6KZY - chains A and C of the 4 polymer chains in the assembly; structure by X-ray diffraction, 2.30 A resolution.

[Chain A (and C)]
Name: Ferritin
Source organism: Tegillarca granosa
Notes: EC 1.16.3.1; chain C of this document is another copy of the same molecule, construct and numbering; everything in this record applies to it too
UniProtKB: D3JCC5 (D3JCC5_TEGGR); numbering as in UniProt (aligned over 1-172)
Sequence (172 residues; each row starts with the number of its first residue):
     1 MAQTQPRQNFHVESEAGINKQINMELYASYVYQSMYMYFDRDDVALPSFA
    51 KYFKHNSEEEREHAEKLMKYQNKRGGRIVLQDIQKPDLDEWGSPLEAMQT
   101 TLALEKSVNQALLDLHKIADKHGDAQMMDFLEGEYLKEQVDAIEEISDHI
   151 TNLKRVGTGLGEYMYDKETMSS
Not modelled in the structure: 1, 171-172 (chain C: 1-2, 171-172)
Metal / ion sites: Na+ site 1 near Glu13 (its only coordinating residue here); Cu ion site 1: Glu25, Glu60, His63; Na+ site 2: Ser34, Leu88; Na+ site 3: Val44 (shared with 1 residue of chain B); Na+ site 4 near Asp89 (its only coordinating residue here); Na+ site 5 near Ser107 (its only coordinating residue here); Cu ion site 2: Asp129 (shared with 1 residue of chain B; 1 residue of chain D)
Reported in the primary citation:
  - Cu ion coordination: Asp129, Glu132
  - catalytic residues: Glu25, Tyr32, Glu60, His63, Glu105, Gln139 (by similarity / conservation)
  - mutagenesis - D129A/E132A: decreased catalytic activity on iron oxidation
  - mutagenesis - E168A: unchanged catalytic activity on iron oxidation
  - mutagenesis - D129A/E132A, E168A: decreased binding to copper

[How chain A and chain C interact]
Contacting residue pairs (20; chain A residue first):
  Ser147(A) with Asp42(C)
  Asp148(A) with Asp42(C); Ala45(C)
  Thr151(A) with Asp42(C), hydrogen bond (side chain-backbone); Asp43(C); Val44(C)
  Asn152(A) with Ala45(C), hydrogen bond (side chain-backbone); Tyr163(C)
  Arg155(A) with Val44(C), hydrogen bond (side chain-backbone); Leu46(C); Gly159(C); Leu160(C); Glu162(C), salt bridge
  Val156(A) with Tyr163(C), hydrophobic
  Leu160(A) with Leu160(C), hydrophobic
  Met164(A) with Met164(C), hydrophobic
  Tyr165(A) with Tyr163(C)
  Glu168(A) with Tyr163(C)
  Thr169(A) with Tyr163(C), hydrogen bond; Lys167(C)
Also at the interface, not in a pair above, chain A (12 interface residues in all): Gly161
Also at the interface, not in a pair above, chain C (13 interface residues in all): Arg41, Glu168

[Overview]
The interface between chain A and chain C involves 12 residues on one side and 13 on the other, with 4
hydrogen bonds and 1 salt bridge. Among the polar pairs are Arg155(A)-Glu162(C), Thr151(A)-Asp42(C) and
Asn152(A)-Ala45(C). From the paper: catalytic residues Glu25(A), Tyr32(A) and Glu60(A) among others;
D129A/E132A and E168A of chain A reduce binding to copper.
Chain A and chain C are both Ferritin (Tegillarca granosa); the structure, Cu(II) loaded Tegillarca granosa
ferritin, was determined by X-ray diffraction (same publication as 6L56, 6L55 and 6L58).
